PDB entry 5FTL | electron microscopy, 3.30 A resolution | chains A and B of the 6 polymer chains in the assembly

[Chain A (and B)]
Name: Transitional endoplasmic reticulum atpase
From: Homo sapiens
Notes: EC 3.6.4.6; chain B of this document is another copy of the same molecule, construct and numbering; everything in this record applies to it too
UniProtKB: P55072 (TERA_HUMAN); residues 1-806 here = UniProt positions 1-806
Chain sequence (806 residues; numbered 1 to 806; the number before each row is that of its first residue):
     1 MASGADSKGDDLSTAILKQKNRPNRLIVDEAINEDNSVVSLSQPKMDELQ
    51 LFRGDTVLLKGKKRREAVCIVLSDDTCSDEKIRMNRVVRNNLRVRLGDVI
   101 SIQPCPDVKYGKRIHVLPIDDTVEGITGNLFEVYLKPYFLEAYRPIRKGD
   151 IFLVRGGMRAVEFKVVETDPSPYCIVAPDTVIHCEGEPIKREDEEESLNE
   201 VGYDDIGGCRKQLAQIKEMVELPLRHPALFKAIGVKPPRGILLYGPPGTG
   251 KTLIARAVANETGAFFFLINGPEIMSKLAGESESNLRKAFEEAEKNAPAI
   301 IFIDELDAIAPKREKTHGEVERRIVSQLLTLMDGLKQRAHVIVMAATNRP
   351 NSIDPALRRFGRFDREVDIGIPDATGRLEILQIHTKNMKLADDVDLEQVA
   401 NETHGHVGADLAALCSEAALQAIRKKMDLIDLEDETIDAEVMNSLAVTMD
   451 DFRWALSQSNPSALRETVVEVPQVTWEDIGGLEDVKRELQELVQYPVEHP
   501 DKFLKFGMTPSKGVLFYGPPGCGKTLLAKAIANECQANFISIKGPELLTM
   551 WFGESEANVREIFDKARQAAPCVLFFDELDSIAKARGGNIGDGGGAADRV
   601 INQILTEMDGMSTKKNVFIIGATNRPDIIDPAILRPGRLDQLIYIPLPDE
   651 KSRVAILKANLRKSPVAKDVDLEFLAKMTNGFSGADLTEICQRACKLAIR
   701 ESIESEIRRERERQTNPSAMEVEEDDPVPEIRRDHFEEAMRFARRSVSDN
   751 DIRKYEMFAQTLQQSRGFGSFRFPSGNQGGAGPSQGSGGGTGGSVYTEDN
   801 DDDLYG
Unresolved in the structure: 1-20, 708-727, 764-806
Swiss-Prot annotation at these positions:
  - region: Thr797 to Gly806 (Interaction with UBXN6)
  - motif: Asp802 to Gly806 (PIM motif)
  - binding site (ATP): Pro247 to Leu253, Asn348, His384, Gly521 to Leu526
  - modified residue: Ala2 (N-acetylalanine), Ser3 (Phosphoserine), Ser7 (Phosphoserine), Ser13 (Phosphoserine), Ser37 (Phosphoserine), Lys315 (N6,N6,N6-trimethyllysine), Thr436 (Phosphothreonine), Ser462 (Phosphoserine), Lys502 (N6-acetyllysine), Lys505 (N6-acetyllysine), Lys668 (N6-acetyllysine), Ser702 (Phosphoserine), Lys754 (N6-acetyllysine), Ser770 (Phosphoserine), Ser775 (Phosphoserine), Ser787 (Phosphoserine), Tyr805 (Phosphotyrosine)
  - cross-link (Glycyl lysine isopeptide (Lys-Gly)): Lys8 (interchain with G-Cter in SUMO2), Lys18 (interchain with G-Cter in SUMO2)
  - natural variant: Arg95 (R95G: In IBMPFD1), Gly97 (G97E: In CMT2Y), Ile126 (I126F: In IBMPFD1; uncertain significance), Arg155 (R155C: In IBMPFD1; R155H: In FTDALS6 and IBMPFD1; R155L: In IBMPFD1; R155P: In IBMPFD1; R155S: In IBMPFD1), Arg159 (R159G: In FTDALS6; R159H: In IBMPFD1), Ala160 (A160T: In IBMPFD1; uncertain significance), Glu185 (E185K: In CMT2Y), Arg191 (R191Q: In FTDALS6 and IBMPFD1), Leu198 (L198W: In IBMPFD1), Ala232 (A232E: In IBMPFD1), Ile254 (I254F: In IBMPFD1; uncertain significance), Ile369 (I369T: In IBMPFD1; uncertain significance), 2 further natural variant entries in UniProt
  - mutagenesis: Phe52 to Asp55 (Abolishes interaction with NPLOC4; when associated with A-110), Arg53 (R53A: Minor effect on affinity for ATP and ADP), Arg86 (R86A: Strongly increased affinity for ATP. Strongly reduced affinity for ADP), Tyr110 (Y110A: Abolishes interaction with NPLOC4; when associated with 52-A--A-55), Arg113 to His115 (Severely reduced binding to DERL1), Phe131 (F131R: Severely reduced binding to DERL1), Leu140 (L140D: Severely reduced binding to DERL1), Asp179 (D179R: No effect on binding to DERL1), His183 (H183W: Severely reduced binding to DERL1), Lys251 (K251Q: Impairs ERAD degradation of HMGCR and does not inhibit interaction with RHBDD1; when associated with Q-524), Glu305 (E305Q: Defect in ubiquitin-dependent protein degradation by the proteasome; when associated with Q-578), Lys312 (K312A: Does not affect methylation by VCPKMT), 8 further mutagenesis entries in UniProt
Ligand contacts:
  - ADP (adenosine-5'-diphosphate), molecule 1: Asp205, Ile206, Gly207, Pro247, Gly248, Thr249, Gly250, Lys251, Thr252, Leu253, Ile380, His384, Gly408, Ala409, Ala412
  - ADP, molecule 2: Asp478, Ile479, Gly480, Leu482, Pro519, Pro520, Gly521, Cys522, Gly523, Lys524, Thr525, Leu526, Ile656, Asn660, Gly684, Ala685, Thr688

[Chain A / chain B interface]
Pairs across the interface - 82 pairs, chain A then chain B:
  Val99(A) - Asp431(B)
  Glu218(A) - Arg424(B)
  Leu222(A) - Arg424(B)
  Ala228(A) - Asp434(B)
  Ala228(A) - Glu435(B)
  Leu229(A) - Met427(B)  hydrophobic
  Leu229(A) - Ile437(B)  hydrophobic
  Lys231(A) - Glu124(B)
  Ala232(A) - Gly125(B)
  Ala232(A) - Arg159(B)  hydrogen bond (backbone-side chain)
  Ala232(A) - Ile437(B)  hydrophobic
  Ile233(A) - Met158(B)  hydrophobic
  Ile233(A) - Arg159(B)
  Ile233(A) - Met442(B)  hydrophobic
  Gly234(A) - Met158(B)
  Val235(A) - Met158(B)  hydrophobic
  Val235(A) - Leu420(B)  hydrophobic
  Thr316(A) - Lys315(B)
  His317(A) - His317(B)  hydrogen bond
  Arg322(A) - His317(B)  hydrogen bond (side chain-backbone)
  Arg322(A) - Glu321(B)  salt bridge
  Arg323(A) - Ser276(B)
  Arg323(A) - Lys277(B)  hydrogen bond (side chain-backbone)
  Arg323(A) - Leu278(B)
  Arg323(A) - Ala279(B)
  Ser326(A) - Pro272(B)
  Ser326(A) - Met275(B)
  Gln327(A) - Ser276(B)
  Leu329(A) - Pro272(B)  hydrophobic
  Thr330(A) - Pro272(B)
  Thr330(A) - Glu273(B)
  Asp333(A) - Asn270(B)
  Arg359(A) - Pro247(B)
  Arg359(A) - Glu305(B)  salt bridge
  Phe360(A) - Gly248(B)
  Phe360(A) - Ala409(B)  hydrophobic
  Phe360(A) - Asp410(B)
  Arg365(A) - Glu417(B)  salt bridge
  Glu491(A) - Arg700(B)
  Tyr495(A) - Ile703(B)  hydrophobic
  His499(A) - Ile703(B)
  Lys502(A) - Ile699(B)
  Lys502(A) - Ser702(B)  hydrogen bond
  Lys502(A) - Ile703(B)
  Phe503(A) - Ile699(B)  hydrophobic
  Leu504(A) - Arg453(B)
  Lys505(A) - Pro729(B)
  Phe506(A) - Lys663(B)
  Phe506(A) - Ser664(B)
  Phe506(A) - Ala698(B)  hydrophobic
  Phe506(A) - Ile699(B)  hydrophobic
  Phe506(A) - Glu730(B)
  Met508(A) - Cys695(B)
  Met508(A) - Lys696(B)
  Met508(A) - Ile699(B)  hydrophobic
  Arg567(A) - Ser462(B)
  Gly593(A) - Arg586(B)
  Gly593(A) - Gly587(B)
  Gly593(A) - Gly591(B)
  Gly594(A) - Ala585(B)
  Gly594(A) - Arg586(B)
  Gly594(A) - Gly587(B)
  Gly595(A) - Lys584(B)
  Gly595(A) - Ala585(B)  hydrogen bond (backbone-backbone)
  Gly595(A) - Gly587(B)
  Ala597(A) - Phe552(B)
  Ala597(A) - Ala585(B)  hydrophobic
  Asp598(A) - Phe552(B)
  Arg599(A) - Phe552(B)
  Asn602(A) - Pro545(B)
  Asn602(A) - Leu548(B)
  Asn602(A) - Thr549(B)
  Asn602(A) - Phe552(B)
  Gly610(A) - Arg465(B)
  Ser612(A) - His404(B)
  Lys614(A) - Glu402(B)
  Lys614(A) - His404(B)
  Lys615(A) - Pro461(B)
  Arg635(A) - Glu578(B)  salt bridge
  Gln641(A) - Lys696(B)
  Thr761(A) - Arg744(B)
  Gln763(A) - Arg744(B)
Interface residues without a listed pair, chain A (54 interface residues in all): Phe230, Arg487, Gln603, Thr606, Met611, Arg638, Leu762
Interface residues without a listed pair, chain B (71 interface residues in all): Gly157, Gln398, Val407, Ser416, Ala419, Ile423, Trp454, Gln458, Asp592, Gln692, Arg693, Glu704, Val728, Arg741

[Summary]
54 residues of chain A face 71 of chain B across their interface; the contacts include 6 hydrogen bonds and 4
salt bridges. Among the polar pairs are Arg322(A)-Glu321(B), Arg359(A)-Glu305(B) and Arg365(A)-Glu417(B).
Bound to chain A: ADP.
Chain A and chain B are both Transitional endoplasmic reticulum atpase (Homo sapiens); the structure, Cryo-EM
structure of human p97 bound to ATPgS (Conformation I), was determined by electron microscopy (same
publication as 5FTJ, 5FTK, 5FTM and 5FTN).
